PDB entry 6D84 | electron microscopy, 6.72 A resolution (low resolution: residue-level contacts below are approximate; hydrogen-bond / salt-bridge calls are withheld) | chains G and I of the 16 polymer chains in the assembly

Chain G:
Name: AP-1 complex subunit gamma-1
Source organism: Mus musculus
UniProtKB: P22892 (AP1G1_MOUSE); numbering as in UniProt (aligned over 1-595)
Amino-acid sequence (601 residues; row label = number of the first residue in the row):
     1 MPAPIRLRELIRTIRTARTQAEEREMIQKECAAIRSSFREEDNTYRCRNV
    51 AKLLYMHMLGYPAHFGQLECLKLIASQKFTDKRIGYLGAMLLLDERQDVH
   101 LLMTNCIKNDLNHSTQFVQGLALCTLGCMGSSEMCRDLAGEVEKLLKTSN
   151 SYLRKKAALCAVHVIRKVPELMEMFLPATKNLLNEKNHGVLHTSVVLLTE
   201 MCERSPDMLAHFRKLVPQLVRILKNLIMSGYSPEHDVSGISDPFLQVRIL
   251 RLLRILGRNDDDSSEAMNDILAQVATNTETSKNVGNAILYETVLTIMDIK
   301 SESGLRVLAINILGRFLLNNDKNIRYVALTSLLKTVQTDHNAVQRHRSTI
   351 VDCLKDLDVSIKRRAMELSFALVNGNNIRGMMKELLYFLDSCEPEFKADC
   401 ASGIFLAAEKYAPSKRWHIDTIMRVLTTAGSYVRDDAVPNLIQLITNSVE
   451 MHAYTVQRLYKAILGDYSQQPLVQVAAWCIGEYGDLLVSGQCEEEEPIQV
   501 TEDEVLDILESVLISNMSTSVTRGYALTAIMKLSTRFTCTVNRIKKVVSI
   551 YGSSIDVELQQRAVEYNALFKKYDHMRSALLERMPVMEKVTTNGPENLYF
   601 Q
Unresolved in the structure: 1-3, 589-601
Construct notes: expression tag (596-601)

Chain I:
Name: ADP-ribosylation factor 1
Source organism: Homo sapiens
UniProtKB: P84077 (ARF1_HUMAN); numbering as in UniProt (aligned over 17-181)
Amino-acid sequence (193 residues; row label = number of the first residue in the row; numbers below 1 keep their minus sign (Met-11 is residue -11)):
   -11 MSYYHHHHHHDYDIPTTENLYFQGAMGSEMRILMVGLDAAGKTTILYKLK
    39 LGEIVTTIPTIGFNVETVEYKNISFTVWDVGGLDKIRPLWRHYFQNTQGL
    89 IFVVDSNDRERVNEAREELMRMLAEDELRDAVLLVFANKQDLPNAMNAAE
   139 ITDKLGLHSLRHRNWYIQATCATSGDGLYEGLDWLSNQLRNQK
Unresolved in the structure: -11 to 16
Construct notes: expression tag (-11 to 16); conflict Leu71 (Gln in P84077)
Curated features (UniProtKB/Swiss-Prot):
  - binding site (GTP): Gly24 to Thr32, Asn126 to Asp129, Ala160
  - natural variant: Tyr35 (Y35H: In PVNH8), Arg99 (R99H: In PVNH8; uncertain significance), Lys127 (K127E: In PVNH8)
Bound ions: Mg2+: Thr31, Thr48 (together with GTP)
Small-molecule neighbours: GTP (guanosine-5'-triphosphate): Leu25, Asp26, Ala27, Ala28, Gly29, Lys30, Thr31, Thr32, Thr45, Ile46, Pro47, Thr48, Asp67, Gly69, Gly70, Leu71, Asn126, Lys127, Asp129, Leu130, Cys159, Ala160, Thr161

Chain G / chain I interface:
Contacting residue pairs (11):
  Tyr231(G) with Lys59(I); Asn60(I)
  Pro233(G) with Asn60(I)
  Ser238(G) with Gln180(I); Lys181(I)
  Ile240(G) with Lys181(I)
  Glu279(G) with Lys181(I)
  Ser281(G) with Lys181(I)
  Lys282(G) with Gln180(I); Lys181(I)
  Gly285(G) with Lys181(I)
Other interface residues (no listed pair), chain G (10 interface residues in all): Asp236, Val284

In short:
Chain G and chain I form an interface of 10 and 4 residues respectively. Chain I binds GTP. The Mg2+ site is
built by Thr31(I) and Thr48(I). UniProt lists 14 GTP-binding residues on chain I.
Chain G is AP-1 complex subunit gamma-1 (Mus musculus) and chain I is ADP-ribosylation factor 1 (Homo
sapiens); the structure, Structure of the cargo bound AP-1:Arf1:tetherin-Nef (L164A, L165A) dileucine mutant
dimer, was determined by electron microscopy (same publication as 6CM9, 6D83, 6DFF and 6CRI).
